9R96 - chains N and B of the 6 polymer chains in the assembly; structure by electron microscopy, 3.10 A resolution.

[Chain N]
Molecule: Non-template strand DNA
Sequence (56 nucleotides; numbered -2 to 53; the number before each row is that of its first residue; numbers below 1 keep their minus sign (DA-2 is residue -2)):
    -2 ATGTGTTAGT TGGGGGGTGA CTGTTAAAAG TGCATACCGA ACAAAGATAA AATTTG
Not modelled in the structure: -2 to 2, 53

[Chain B]
Protein: Dimethyladenosine transferase 2, mitochondrial
Organism: Homo sapiens
Notes: EC 2.1.1.-
Reference sequence: Q9H5Q4 (TFB2M_HUMAN); numbering as in UniProt (aligned over 60-396)
Chain sequence (337 residues; numbered 60 to 396; the number before each row is that of its first residue):
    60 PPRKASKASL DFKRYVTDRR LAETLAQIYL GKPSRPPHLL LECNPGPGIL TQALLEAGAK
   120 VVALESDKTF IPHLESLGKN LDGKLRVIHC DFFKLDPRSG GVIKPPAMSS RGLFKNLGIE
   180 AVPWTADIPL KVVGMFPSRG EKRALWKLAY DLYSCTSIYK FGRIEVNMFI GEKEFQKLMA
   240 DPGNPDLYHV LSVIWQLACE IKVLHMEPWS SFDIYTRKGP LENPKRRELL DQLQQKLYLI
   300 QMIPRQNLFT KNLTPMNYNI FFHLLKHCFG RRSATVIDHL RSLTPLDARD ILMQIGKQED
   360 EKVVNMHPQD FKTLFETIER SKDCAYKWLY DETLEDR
Not modelled in the structure: 60-70
Curated features (UniProtKB/Swiss-Prot):
  - region: Arg330, Arg331 (DNA-binding)
  - binding site (S-adenosyl-L-methionine): Val75, Glu124, Asp150
  - mutagenesis: Gly105 (G105A: Abolishes methyltransferase activity), Arg330 (R330A: Impairs transcription initiation; when associated with A-331), Arg331 (R331A: Impairs transcription initiation; when associated with A-330)
Reported in the primary citation:
  - mutagenesis - R157G/G160S/V161G/I162S/K163G, R157DEL/S158DEL/G159DEL/G160DEL/V161DEL/I162DEL/K163DEL, S158A/G159A/G160A: abolished catalytic activity
  - mutagenesis - K163A: unchanged catalytic activity
  - mutagenesis - R157A, Y209A: decreased catalytic activity
  - mutagenesis - S158A/G159A/G160A, Y209A: unchanged binding to DNA-directed RNA polymerase, mitochondrial
  - mutagenesis - Y209A (7-fold): decreased binding to ATP

[Interface between chain N and chain B]
Contacting residue pairs (25; chain N residue first):
  DG36(N) - Lys201(B)  salt bridge to the phosphate
  DG36(N) - Lys236(B)  salt bridge to the phosphate
  DG36(N) - His248(B)  sugar contact
  DA37(N) - Lys201(B)  phosphate contact
  DA37(N) - Trp205(B)  phosphate contact
  DA37(N) - Lys325(B)  salt bridge to the phosphate
  DA38(N) - Trp205(B)  phosphate contact
  DA38(N) - Tyr209(B)  hydrogen bond to the base
  DA38(N) - Lys325(B)  base contact
  DA38(N) - Glu394(B)  hydrogen bond to the base
  DC39(N) - Arg157(B)  hydrogen bond to the base
  DC39(N) - Trp205(B)  sugar contact
  DC39(N) - Tyr209(B)  stacking on the base
  DA40(N) - Arg157(B)  hydrogen bond to the sugar
  DA41(N) - Lys153(B)  hydrogen bond to the phosphate
  DA41(N) - Pro156(B)  base contact
  DA41(N) - Arg157(B)  hydrogen bond to the phosphate
  DA41(N) - Ser158(B)  hydrogen bond to the phosphate
  DA41(N) - Gly160(B)  base contact
  DA41(N) - Val161(B)  hydrogen bond to the base
  DA41(N) - Ile162(B)  base contact
  DA41(N) - Lys163(B)  hydrogen bond to the base
  DA41(N) - Ala166(B)  base contact
  DA42(N) - Lys153(B)  salt bridge to the phosphate
  DA42(N) - Lys163(B)  base contact
Interface residues without a listed pair, chain B (21 interface residues in all): Arg202, Lys206, Phe321, His322, Asp395

[In short]
Chain N and chain B form an interface of 7 and 21 residues respectively, with 9 hydrogen bonds, 4 salt bridges
and 1 aromatic stacking contact. Polar pairs include DA38(N)-Tyr209(B), DA38(N)-Glu394(B) and
DC39(N)-Arg157(B). The paper reports that R157G/G160S/V161G/I162S/K163G,
R157DEL/S158DEL/G159DEL/G160DEL/V161DEL/I162DEL/K163DEL and S158A/G159A/G160A of chain B abolish catalytic
activity; R157A and Y209A of chain B reduce catalytic activity.
Chain N is Non-template strand DNA and chain B is Dimethyladenosine transferase 2, mitochondrial (Homo
sapiens); the structure, Cryo-EM structure of the human mitochondrial RNA polymerase transcription initiation
complex (POLRMT/TFAM/TFB2M/DNA/RNA) with a slipped 3-mer ..., was determined by electron microscopy (same
publication as 9GZM, 9GZN, 9GZO and 9R95).
